8THB - chains A and C of the 5 polymer chains in the assembly; structure by electron microscopy, 3.20 A resolution.

# Chain A
Molecule: ELG1 isoform 1
Source organism: Saccharomyces cerevisiae
Reference sequence: A0A8H4F7G7 (A0A8H4F7G7_YEASX); numbering as in UniProt (aligned over 1-791)
Sequence (791 residues; each row starts with the number of its first residue):
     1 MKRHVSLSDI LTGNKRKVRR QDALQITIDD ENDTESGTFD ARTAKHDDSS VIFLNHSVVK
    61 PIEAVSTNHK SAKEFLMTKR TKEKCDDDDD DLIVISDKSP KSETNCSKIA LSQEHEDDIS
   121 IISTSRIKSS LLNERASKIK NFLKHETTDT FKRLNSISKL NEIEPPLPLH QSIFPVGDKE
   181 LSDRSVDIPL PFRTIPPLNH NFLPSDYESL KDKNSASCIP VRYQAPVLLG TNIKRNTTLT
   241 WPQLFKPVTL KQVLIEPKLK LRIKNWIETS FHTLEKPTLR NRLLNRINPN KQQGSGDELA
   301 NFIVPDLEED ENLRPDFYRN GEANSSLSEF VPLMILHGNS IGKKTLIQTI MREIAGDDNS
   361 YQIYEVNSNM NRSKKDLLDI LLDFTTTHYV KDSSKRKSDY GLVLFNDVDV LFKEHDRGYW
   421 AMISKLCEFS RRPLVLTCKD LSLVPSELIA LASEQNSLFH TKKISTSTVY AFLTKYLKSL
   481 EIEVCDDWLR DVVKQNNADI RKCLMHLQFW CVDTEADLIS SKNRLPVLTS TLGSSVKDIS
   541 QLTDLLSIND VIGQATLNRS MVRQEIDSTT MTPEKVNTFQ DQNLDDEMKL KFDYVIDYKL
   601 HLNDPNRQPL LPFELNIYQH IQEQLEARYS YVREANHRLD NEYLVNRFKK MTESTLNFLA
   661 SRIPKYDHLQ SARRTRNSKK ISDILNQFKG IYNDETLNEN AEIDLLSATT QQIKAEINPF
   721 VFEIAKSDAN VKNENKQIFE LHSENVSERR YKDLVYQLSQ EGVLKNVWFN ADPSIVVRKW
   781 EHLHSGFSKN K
Disordered / not traced: 1-183, 279-328, 389-397, 664-698, 733-768, 782-791
Residues lining bound ligands: ATP-gamma-S (AGS; phosphothiophosphoric acid-adenylate ester): P242, Q243, F245, K246, P247, Q252, V253, L254, S340, I341, G342, K343, K344, T345, N406, D407, K439, Y476, I500, R501, L504
What the authors report for this chain:
  - contacts within the chain: V227-E483 (hydrogen bond), L229-E481 (hydrogen bond), S530-S630, S535-D538 (hydrogen bond), S560-E614 (hydrogen bond), M561-E614 (hydrogen bond), L611-E614 (hydrogen bond)

# Chain C
Molecule: Replication factor C subunit 3
Source organism: Saccharomyces cerevisiae
Reference sequence: P38629 (RFC3_YEAST); residue numbers follow UniProt; this construct covers 1-336
Sequence (336 residues; row label = number of the first residue in the row):
     1 MSTSTEKRSK ENLPWVEKYR PETLDEVYGQ NEVITTVRKF VDEGKLPHLL FYGPPGTGKT
    61 STIVALAREI YGKNYSNMVL ELNASDDRGI DVVRNQIKDF ASTRQIFSKG FKLIILDEAD
   121 AMTNAAQNAL RRVIERYTKN TRFCVLANYA HKLTPALLSR CTRFRFQPLP QEAIERRIAN
   181 VLVHEKLKLS PNAEKALIEL SNGDMRRVLN VLQSCKATLD NPDEDEISDD VIYECCGAPR
   241 PSDLKAVLKS ILEDDWGTAH YTLNKVRSAK GLALIDLIEG IVKILEDYEL QNEETRVHLL
   301 TKLADIEYSI SKGGNDQIQG SAVIGAIKAS FENETV
Disordered / not traced: 1-10, 336
UniProt features mapped onto this chain:
  - binding site (ATP): V16 to Y19, R20, Y28, G53 to S61, N148, R206
  - modified residue: S2 (N-acetylserine)
Bound ions: Mg2+: T60, D117
Residues lining bound ligands: ATP-gamma-S (AGS; phosphothiophosphoric acid-adenylate ester): V16, Y19, R20, P21, E26, V27, Y28, Q30, P55, G56, T57, G58, K59, T60, S61, D117, N148, L169, M205, R206, L209

# Interface between chain A and chain C
Residue-residue contacts - 34 pairs, chain A then chain C:
  R184(A) - R240(C)
  R184(A) - S242(C)
  V186(A) - K245(C)
  V186(A) - A246(C)
  V186(A) - K249(C)
  I188(A) - K245(C)
  I188(A) - L252(C)  hydrophobic
  I188(A) - Y288(C)
  P189(A) - E253(C)
  L190(A) - Y288(C)
  L190(A) - L290(C)  hydrophobic
  L190(A) - F331(C)  hydrophobic
  L190(A) - E334(C)
  P191(A) - Y288(C)
  P191(A) - E289(C)  hydrogen bond (backbone-backbone)
  F192(A) - D287(C)
  F192(A) - Y288(C)  hydrophobic
  F192(A) - E289(C)
  R193(A) - E286(C)  hydrogen bond (side chain-backbone)
  R193(A) - D287(C)  hydrogen bond (backbone-backbone)
  R193(A) - Y288(C)  hydrogen bond (side chain-backbone)
  R193(A) - E289(C)  salt bridge
  M561(A) - K152(C)  hydrogen bond (backbone-side chain)
  V562(A) - H151(C)
  V562(A) - K152(C)
  R563(A) - A121(C)  hydrogen bond (side chain-backbone)
  R563(A) - T123(C)
  R563(A) - N124(C)  hydrogen bond (backbone-backbone)
  Q564(A) - T123(C)
  E565(A) - T123(C)
  E565(A) - A125(C)  hydrogen bond (side chain-backbone)
  L611(A) - N124(C)
  F613(A) - T154(C)
  F613(A) - P155(C)
Also at the interface, not in a pair above, chain A (16 interface residues in all): T194
Also at the interface, not in a pair above, chain C (28 interface residues in all): Q127, L153, L248, I284, L285, R296
From the paper, about this interface:
  - pairs named by the authors: P191(A)-E289(C) (backbone contact), R193(A)-D287(C) (backbone contact), M561(A)-K152(C) (hydrogen bond), R563(A)-A121(C) (hydrogen bond), E565(A)-T123(C)
  - interface residues, chain A: I188(A), P189(A), L190(A)

# Summary
Chain A and chain C form an interface of 16 and 28 residues respectively; the contacts include 8 hydrogen
bonds and 1 salt bridge. Polar pairs include R193(A)-E289(C), R193(A)-E286(C) and R193(A)-Y288(C). The authors
report backbone contacts between P191(A) and E289(C) and R193(A) and D287(C); hydrogen bonds between M561(A)
and K152(C) and R563(A) and A121(C); a contact between E565(A) and T123(C). From the paper: interface residues
I188(A), P189(A) and L190(A); contacts within the chain involving V227(A), E483(A) and L229(A) among others.
Chain A is ELG1 isoform 1 and chain C is Replication factor C subunit 3, both from Saccharomyces cerevisiae;
the structure, Structure of the Saccharomyces cerevisiae PCNA clamp unloader Elg1-RFC complex, was determined
by electron microscopy, deposited together with 8THC and 8THD.
